PDB entry 6F8G | X-ray diffraction, 2.03 A resolution | chains A and B of the 4 polymer chains in the assembly

[Chain A (and B)]
Molecule: Speckle-type POZ protein
Organism: Homo sapiens
Notes: chain B of this document is another copy of the same molecule, construct and numbering; everything in this record applies to it too
UniProt: O43791 (SPOP_HUMAN); residues 28-166 here = UniProt positions 28-166
Amino-acid sequence (145 residues; each row starts with the number of its first residue):
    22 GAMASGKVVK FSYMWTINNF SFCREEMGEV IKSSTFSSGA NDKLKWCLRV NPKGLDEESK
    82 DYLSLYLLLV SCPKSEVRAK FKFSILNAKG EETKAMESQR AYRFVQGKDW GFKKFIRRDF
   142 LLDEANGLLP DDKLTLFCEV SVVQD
Disordered / not traced: 22-23, 166
Differences from the reference sequence: expression tag (22-27)
UniProt features mapped onto this chain:
  - region: Tyr-123 to Phe-133 (Important for binding substrate proteins)

[Chain A / chain B interface]
Residue-residue contacts - 44 pairs, chain A then chain B:
  Met-24(A) / Ile-38(B)
  Met-24(A) / Asn-39(B)  hydrogen bond (backbone-backbone)
  Ala-25(A) / Trp-36(B)
  Ala-25(A) / Thr-37(B)
  Ala-25(A) / Ile-38(B)  hydrophobic
  Ser-26(A) / Trp-36(B)
  Ser-26(A) / Thr-37(B)  hydrogen bond (backbone-backbone)
  Gly-27(A) / Tyr-34(B)
  Gly-27(A) / Met-35(B)
  Gly-27(A) / Trp-36(B)
  Lys-28(A) / Ser-33(B)
  Lys-28(A) / Tyr-34(B)
  Lys-28(A) / Met-35(B)  hydrogen bond (backbone-backbone)
  Val-29(A) / Ser-33(B)
  Val-29(A) / Tyr-34(B)
  Val-29(A) / Phe-57(B)  hydrophobic
  Val-30(A) / Ser-33(B)  hydrogen bond (backbone-backbone)
  Val-30(A) / Met-35(B)  hydrophobic
  Val-30(A) / Phe-158(B)  hydrophobic
  Lys-31(A) / Phe-32(B)
  Lys-31(A) / Ser-33(B)  hydrogen bond (backbone-backbone)
  Phe-32(A) / Lys-31(B)
  Ser-33(A) / Lys-28(B)
  Ser-33(A) / Val-29(B)
  Ser-33(A) / Val-30(B)  hydrogen bond (backbone-backbone)
  Ser-33(A) / Lys-31(B)  hydrogen bond (backbone-backbone)
  Tyr-34(A) / Gly-27(B)  hydrogen bond (side chain-backbone)
  Tyr-34(A) / Lys-28(B)
  Tyr-34(A) / Val-29(B)
  Met-35(A) / Gly-27(B)
  Met-35(A) / Lys-28(B)  hydrogen bond (backbone-backbone)
  Met-35(A) / Gln-165(B)
  Trp-36(A) / Ala-25(B)
  Trp-36(A) / Ser-26(B)
  Thr-37(A) / Ala-25(B)
  Thr-37(A) / Ser-26(B)  hydrogen bond (backbone-backbone)
  Ile-38(A) / Met-24(B)
  Ile-38(A) / Ala-25(B)  hydrophobic
  Asn-39(A) / Met-24(B)  hydrogen bond (backbone-backbone)
  Phe-57(A) / Val-29(B)  hydrophobic
  Ser-58(A) / Asp-63(B)  hydrogen bond
  Asp-63(A) / Ser-58(B)
  Phe-158(A) / Val-30(B)  hydrophobic
  Gln-165(A) / Met-35(B)
Also at the interface, not in a pair above, chain A (22 interface residues in all): Ser-55
Also at the interface, not in a pair above, chain B (23 interface residues in all): Ser-55, Glu-160

[Overview]
22 residues of chain A face 23 of chain B across their interface, with 12 hydrogen bonds. Polar pairs include
Tyr-34(A)/Gly-27(B), Ser-58(A)/Asp-63(B) and Met-24(A)/Asn-39(B).
Both chains are Speckle-type POZ protein (Homo sapiens). Entry 6F8G (Co-crystal structure of SPOP MATH domain
and hamster Pdx1 fragment) was determined by X-ray diffraction, deposited together with 6F8F.
